Entry 8EE7 (electron microscopy, 2.72 A resolution); this record covers chains A and C of the 3 polymer chains in the assembly.

== Chain A ==
Protein: PtuA
Source organism: Escherichia coli
Amino-acid sequence (465 residues; numbered 1 to 465; the number before each row is that of its first residue):
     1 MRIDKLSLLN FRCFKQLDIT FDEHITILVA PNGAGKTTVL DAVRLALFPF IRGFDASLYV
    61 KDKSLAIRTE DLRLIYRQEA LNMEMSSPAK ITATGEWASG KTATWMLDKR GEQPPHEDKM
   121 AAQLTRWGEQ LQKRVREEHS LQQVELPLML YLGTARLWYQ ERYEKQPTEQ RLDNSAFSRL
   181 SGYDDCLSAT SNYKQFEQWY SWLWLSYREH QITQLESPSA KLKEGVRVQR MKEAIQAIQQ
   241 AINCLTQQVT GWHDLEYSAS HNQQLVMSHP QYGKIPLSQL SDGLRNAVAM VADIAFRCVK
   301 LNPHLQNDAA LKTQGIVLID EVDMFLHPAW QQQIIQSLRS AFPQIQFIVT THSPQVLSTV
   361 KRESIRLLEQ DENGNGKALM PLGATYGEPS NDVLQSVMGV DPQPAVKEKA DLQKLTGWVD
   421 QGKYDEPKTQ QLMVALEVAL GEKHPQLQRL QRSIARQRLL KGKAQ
Disordered / not traced: 164-169, 463-465
Ligand contacts: ATP (adenosine-5'-triphosphate): Trp-252, Ile-275, Gln-279, Leu-280, Ser-281, Asp-282
What the authors report for this chain:
  - mutagenesis - L81R: decreased stability in response to PtuA hexamer
  - mutagenesis - L81R: abolished binding to PtuB (chain C)

== Chain C ==
Protein: PtuB
Source organism: Escherichia coli
UniProt: A0A6G1XJN6 (A0A6G1XJN6_ECOLX); residue numbers follow UniProt; this construct covers 1-243
Amino-acid sequence (243 residues; row label = number of the first residue in the row):
     1 MRHVIKTQLG TVALLTAHEN PPQDADQSTR RWRNFRRDKA AVMVQLINEQ YHLCCYSEIR
    61 SDLRGLGYHI EHVENKSQHP ERTFDYQNLA ASALDSGENG GLSSLKGKNA FGGHAQGKQD
   121 VVDMAKFIHC HIRDCSRYFA YLSDGRIVPA DELNAQETEN AQYTIDLLNL NSGFLQTERR
   181 NHWEELEQLF DEHIEKDWDL QQLLQLDLVS TPDHKLHEFF SITRQFFQQE AEQVLQSHAP
   241 ALI
Disordered / not traced: 98-102, 240-243
Construct notes: conflict Thr-11 (Ser in A0A6G1XJN6)
What the authors report for this chain:
  - catalytic residues: Asn-88, His-114 (proposed by the authors, not directly observed)
  - mutagenesis - H72A, N88A: abolished catalytic activity
  - mutagenesis - H72A: decreased growth

== Chain A / chain C interface ==
Contacting residue pairs - 47 pairs, chain A then chain C:
  Arg-362(A) / Ser-104(C)  hydrogen bond
  Gln-370(A) / Lys-108(C)  hydrogen bond (backbone-side chain)
  Asp-371(A) / Lys-108(C)
  Lys-377(A) / Lys-106(C)
  Ala-378(A) / Ser-103(C)
  Leu-379(A) / Ser-103(C)
  Leu-379(A) / Leu-105(C)
  Leu-379(A) / Lys-106(C)
  Met-380(A) / Ser-103(C)
  Met-380(A) / Ser-104(C)
  Pro-381(A) / Ser-104(C)
  Leu-382(A) / Leu-66(C)  hydrophobic
  Leu-382(A) / Ser-104(C)
  Leu-382(A) / Phe-111(C)  hydrophobic
  Leu-382(A) / Phe-174(C)
  Gly-383(A) / Phe-174(C)
  Asp-392(A) / Thr-177(C)
  Asp-392(A) / Arg-180(C)  salt bridge
  Asp-392(A) / Asn-181(C)
  Gln-395(A) / Gly-173(C)
  Gln-395(A) / Gln-176(C)
  Gln-395(A) / Thr-177(C)
  Gln-395(A) / Arg-180(C)  hydrogen bond
  Ser-396(A) / Phe-174(C)
  Ser-396(A) / Thr-177(C)
  Gln-413(A) / Arg-146(C)
  Thr-416(A) / Asp-144(C)
  Asp-420(A) / Leu-142(C)
  Asp-420(A) / Ser-143(C)  hydrogen bond (side chain-backbone)
  Gln-421(A) / Ala-140(C)
  Gln-421(A) / Val-148(C)
  Gln-421(A) / Pro-149(C)
  Gln-421(A) / Asp-151(C)  hydrogen bond (side chain-backbone)
  Lys-423(A) / Asp-151(C)
  Arg-449(A) / Ser-143(C)
  Arg-452(A) / Glu-187(C)  salt bridge
  Arg-456(A) / Trp-183(C)
  Arg-456(A) / Phe-190(C)
  Arg-456(A) / Phe-226(C)  hydrogen bond (side chain-backbone)
  Gln-457(A) / Gln-228(C)
  Leu-459(A) / Phe-190(C)  hydrophobic
  Leu-459(A) / Ile-194(C)  hydrophobic
  Leu-460(A) / Phe-190(C)  hydrophobic
  Leu-460(A) / Phe-226(C)
  Leu-460(A) / Gln-228(C)
  Leu-460(A) / Gln-229(C)
  Lys-461(A) / Gln-228(C)
Interface residues without a listed pair, chain A (30 interface residues in all): Arg-366, Glu-369, Gly-417, Trp-418, Gln-446
Interface residues without a listed pair, chain C (32 interface residues in all): Leu-94, Gly-107, Ala-150, Phe-227

== Overview ==
Chain A and chain C form an interface of 30 and 32 residues respectively, with 6 hydrogen bonds and 2 salt
bridges. Polar contacts include Asp-392(A)/Arg-180(C), Arg-452(A)/Glu-187(C) and Arg-362(A)/Ser-104(C).
Ligands of chain A: ATP. From the paper: catalytic residues Asn-88(C) and His-114(C); H72A and N88A of chain C
abolish catalytic activity.
Chain A is PtuA and chain C is PtuB, both from Escherichia coli; the structure, Structure of focused
PtuA(dimer) and PtuB(monomer) complex, was determined by electron microscopy together with 8SUX, 8EE4 and 8EEA
from the same study.
